3KCU - chains B and C of the 5 polymer chains in the assembly; structure by X-ray diffraction, 2.24 A resolution.

Chain B (and C):
Name: Probable formate transporter 1
Source organism: Escherichia coli O157:H7
Notes: chain C of this document is another copy of the same molecule, construct and numbering; everything in this record applies to it too
UniProtKB: P0AC25 (FOCA_ECO57); residues 1-285 here = UniProt positions 1-285
Sequence (285 residues; each row starts with the number of its first residue):
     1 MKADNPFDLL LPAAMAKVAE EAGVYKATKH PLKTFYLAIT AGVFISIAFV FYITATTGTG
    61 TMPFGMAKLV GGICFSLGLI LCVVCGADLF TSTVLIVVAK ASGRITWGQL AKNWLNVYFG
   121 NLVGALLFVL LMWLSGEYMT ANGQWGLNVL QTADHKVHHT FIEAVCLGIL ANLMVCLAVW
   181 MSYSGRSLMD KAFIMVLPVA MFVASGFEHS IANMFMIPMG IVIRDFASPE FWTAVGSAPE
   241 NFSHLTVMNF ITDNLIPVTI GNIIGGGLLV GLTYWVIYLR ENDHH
Unresolved in the structure: 1-28, 281-285 (chain C: 1-28, 102-110, 277-285)
UniProt features mapped onto this chain:
  - site (Important for formate translocation): Thr91, His209
  - mutagenesis: Leu79 (L79V: Shows a markedly increased capacity for formate passage; when associated with V-89), Leu89 (L89V: Shows a markedly increased capacity for formate passage; when associated with V-79), Phe202 (F202A: Shows a markedly increased capacity for formate passage)
What the authors report for this chain:
  - self-association interface (contacts with another copy of this molecule): Ile47
  - specificity-determining residues: Phe75, Lys156, Phe202, Asn213 (proposed by the authors, not directly observed)

How chain B and chain C interact:
Contacting residue pairs - 66 pairs, chain B then chain C:
  Pro63(B) - Gly58(C)
  Pro63(B) - Thr59(C)
  Phe64(B) - Thr57(C)
  Phe64(B) - Thr140(C)
  Phe64(B) - Ala141(C)  hydrophobic
  Gly65(B) - Thr54(C)
  Gly65(B) - Ala55(C)
  Gly65(B) - Thr57(C)  hydrogen bond (backbone-backbone)
  Met66(B) - Ala55(C)
  Met66(B) - Thr59(C)
  Met66(B) - Met62(C)  hydrophobic
  Met66(B) - Ala67(C)  hydrophobic
  Met66(B) - Val70(C)  hydrophobic
  Leu69(B) - Phe51(C)  hydrophobic
  Leu69(B) - Val70(C)  hydrophobic
  Leu69(B) - Cys74(C)  hydrophobic
  Glu163(B) - Leu134(C)
  Glu163(B) - Ser135(C)
  Glu163(B) - Gly136(C)
  Cys166(B) - Leu131(C)  hydrophobic
  Cys166(B) - Leu134(C)  hydrophobic
  Cys166(B) - Ser135(C)
  Leu167(B) - Ser135(C)
  Leu167(B) - Glu137(C)
  Leu170(B) - Phe128(C)  hydrophobic
  Leu170(B) - Leu131(C)  hydrophobic
  Leu170(B) - Met132(C)  hydrophobic
  Leu170(B) - Ser135(C)
  Met174(B) - Ile47(C)  hydrophobic
  Met174(B) - Leu77(C)  hydrophobic
  Leu177(B) - Phe44(C)  hydrophobic
  Trp180(B) - Cys85(C)
  Met181(B) - Leu81(C)  hydrophobic
  Met181(B) - Val84(C)  hydrophobic
  Met181(B) - Leu188(C)
  Ser184(B) - Val84(C)
  Ser184(B) - Leu188(C)
  Gly185(B) - Leu188(C)
  Met189(B) - Met189(C)
  Asp190(B) - Ser187(C)
  Asp190(B) - Leu188(C)  hydrogen bond (side chain-backbone)
  Asp190(B) - Met189(C)  hydrogen bond (side chain-backbone)
  Phe193(B) - Met189(C)  hydrophobic
  Phe193(B) - Phe193(C)
  Ile194(B) - Ile80(C)  hydrophobic
  Ile194(B) - Leu188(C)  hydrophobic
  Ile194(B) - Met189(C)
  Ile194(B) - Ala192(C)  hydrophobic
  Leu197(B) - Phe51(C)
  Leu197(B) - Leu77(C)  hydrophobic
  Leu197(B) - Ile80(C)  hydrophobic
  Pro198(B) - Leu77(C)  hydrophobic
  Met201(B) - Ile47(C)
  Met201(B) - Val50(C)  hydrophobic
  Met201(B) - Phe51(C)  hydrophobic
  Met201(B) - Leu77(C)  hydrophobic
  Ala204(B) - Thr54(C)
  Ser205(B) - Thr54(C)  hydrogen bond
  Ser205(B) - Glu137(C)
  Phe207(B) - Glu137(C)
  Leu272(B) - Thr40(C)
  Val276(B) - Lys33(C)  hydrogen bond (backbone-side chain)
  Leu279(B) - His30(C)
  Leu279(B) - Leu32(C)  hydrophobic
  Leu279(B) - Lys33(C)
  Arg280(B) - Lys33(C)
Interface residues without a listed pair, chain B (34 interface residues in all): Ile162, Ile169, Leu173, Ala200, Trp275
Interface residues without a listed pair, chain C (40 interface residues in all): Tyr36, Leu37, Thr61, Ser76

In short:
Chain B and chain C form an interface of 34 and 40 residues respectively; the contacts include 5 hydrogen
bonds. Polar pairs include Asp190(B)-Leu188(C), Asp190(B)-Met189(C) and Ser205(B)-Thr54(C). From UniProt: 3
mutagenesis sites on chain B. The paper reports specificity determinants Phe75(B), Lys156(B) and Phe202(B)
among others; a self-association interface involving Ile47(B).
Chain B and chain C are both Probable formate transporter 1 (Escherichia coli O157:H7); the structure,
Structure of formate channel, was determined by X-ray diffraction (same publication as 3KCV).
